PDB entry 6VOY | electron microscopy, 3.70 A resolution | chains C and M of the 12 polymer chains in the assembly

== Chain C ==
Name: DNA-binding protein 7d
Source organism: Saccharolobus solfataricus (strain ATCC 35092 / DSM 1617 / JCM 11322 / P2)
Reference sequence: chimeric construct of P39476, A0A1Y1CAW1: residues -74 to -11 from P39476 (DN7D_SACS2) positions 1-64 (UniProt number = residue number + 75); residues 1-295 from A0A1Y1CAW1 positions 569-863 (UniProt number = residue number + 568)
Chain sequence (390 residues; numbered -94 to 295; the number before each row is that of its first residue; numbers below 1 keep their minus sign (Met-94 is residue -94)):
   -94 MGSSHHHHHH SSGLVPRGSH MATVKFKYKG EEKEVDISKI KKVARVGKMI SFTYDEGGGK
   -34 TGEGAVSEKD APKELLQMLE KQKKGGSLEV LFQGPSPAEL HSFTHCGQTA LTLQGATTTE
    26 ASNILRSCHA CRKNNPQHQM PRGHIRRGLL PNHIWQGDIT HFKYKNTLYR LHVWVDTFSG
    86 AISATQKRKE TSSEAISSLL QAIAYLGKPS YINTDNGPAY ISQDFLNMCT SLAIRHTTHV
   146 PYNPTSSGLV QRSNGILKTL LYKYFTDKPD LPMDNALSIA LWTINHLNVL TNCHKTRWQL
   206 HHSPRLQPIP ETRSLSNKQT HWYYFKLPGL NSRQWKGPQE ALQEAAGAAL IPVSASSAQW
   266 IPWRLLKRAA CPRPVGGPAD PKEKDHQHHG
Unresolved in the structure: -94 to -1, 276-295
Differences from the reference sequence: expression tag (-94 to -75); engineered mutation Ala-51 (Trp24 in P39476); conflict Glu-32 (Arg43 in P39476), Gln156 (Glu724 in A0A1Y1CAW1); linker (-10 to 0)
Bound ions: Zn2+: His6, His10, Cys33, Cys36; Mg2+: Asp63 (shared with 1 residue of chain I)
Swiss-Prot annotation at these positions:
  - modified residue (N6-methyllysine): Lys-70, Lys-68, Lys-14, Lys-12, Lys-11

== Chain M ==
Molecule: 25-nt DNA strand
Sequence (25 nucleotides; each row starts with the number of its first residue):
     1 ACTGTGTACT AAATTTCTCT CCTGG

== Chain C / chain M interface ==
Pairs across the interface - 8 pairs, chain C then chain M:
  Arg37(C) - DC9(M)  salt bridge to the phosphate
  Arg37(C) - DT10(M)  salt bridge to the phosphate
  Asn40(C) - DC9(M)  phosphate contact
  Gln42(C) - DT7(M)  base contact
  Gln42(C) - DA8(M)  hydrogen bond to the sugar
  Gln42(C) - DC9(M)  sugar contact
  Gln44(C) - DC9(M)  hydrogen bond to the base
  Gln44(C) - DT10(M)  sugar contact
Other interface residues (no listed pair), chain C (5 interface residues in all): Lys272

== In short ==
5 residues of chain C and 4 residues of chain M are in contact; the contacts include 2 hydrogen bonds and 2
salt bridges. Among the polar pairs are Gln44(C)-DC9(M), Gln42(C)-DA8(M) and Arg37(C)-DC9(M). His6(C),
His10(C), Cys33(C) and Cys36(C) form the Zn2+ site.
Here chain C is DNA-binding protein 7d (Saccharolobus solfataricus (strain ATCC 35092 / DSM 1617 / JCM 11322 /
P2)) and chain M is a 25-nt DNA strand. Entry 6VOY (Cryo-EM structure of HTLV-1 instasome) was determined by
electron microscopy.
